8YH0 - chains B and G of the 5 polymer chains in the assembly; structure by electron microscopy, 2.86 A resolution.

== Chain B ==
Protein: Guanine nucleotide-binding protein G(I)/G(S)/G(T) subunit beta-1
Source organism: Rattus rattus
UniProt: P62871 (GBB1_BOVIN); residues 2-340 here = UniProt positions 2-340
Chain sequence (375 residues; each row starts with the number of its first residue; numbers below 1 keep their minus sign (Met-4 is residue -4)):
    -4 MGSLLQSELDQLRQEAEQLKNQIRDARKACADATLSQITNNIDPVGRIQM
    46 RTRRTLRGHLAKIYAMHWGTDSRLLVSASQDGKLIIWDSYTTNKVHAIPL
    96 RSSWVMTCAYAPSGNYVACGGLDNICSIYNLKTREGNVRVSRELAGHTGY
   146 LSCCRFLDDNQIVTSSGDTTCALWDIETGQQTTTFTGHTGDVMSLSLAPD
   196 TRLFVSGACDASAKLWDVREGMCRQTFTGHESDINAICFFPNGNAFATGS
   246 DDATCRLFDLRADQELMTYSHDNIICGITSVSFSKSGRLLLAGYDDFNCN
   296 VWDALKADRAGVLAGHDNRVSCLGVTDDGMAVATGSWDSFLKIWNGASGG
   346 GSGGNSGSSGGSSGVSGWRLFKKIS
Not modelled in the structure: -4 to 4, 341-370
Sequence notes: initiating methionine (-4); expression tag (-3 to 1, 341-370)
Curated features (UniProtKB/Swiss-Prot):
  - modified residue: Ser2 (N-acetylserine), His266 (Phosphohistidine)

== Chain G ==
Protein: Guanine nucleotide-binding protein G(I)/G(S)/G(O) subunit gamma-2, Guanine nucleotide-binding protein G(i) subunit alpha-1
Source organism: Homo sapiens
UniProt: chimeric construct of P59768, P63096: residues 1-71 from P59768 (GBG2_HUMAN) positions 1-71 (same numbers); residues 82-433 from P63096 positions 3-354 (UniProt number = residue number - 79)
Chain sequence (433 residues; row label = number of the first residue in the row):
     1 MASNNTASIAQARKLVEQLKMEANIDRIKVSKAAADLMAYCEAHAKEDPL
    51 LTPVPASENPFREKKFFCAILGSAGSAGSAMCTLSAEDKAAVERSKMIDR
   101 NLREDGEKAAREVKLLLLGAGESGKSTIVKQMKIIHEAGYSEEECKQYKA
   151 VVYSNTIQSIIAIIRAMGRLKIDFGDSARADDARQLFVLAGAAEEGFMTA
   201 ELAGVIKRLWKDSGVQACFNRSREYQLNDSAAYYLNDLDRIAQPNYIPTQ
   251 QDVLRTRVKTTGIVETHFTFKDLHFKMFDVGGQRSERKKWIHCFEGVTAI
   301 IFCVALSDYDLVLAEDEEMNRMHESMKLFDSICNNKWFTDTSIILFLNKK
   351 DLFEEKIKKSPLTICYPEYAGSNTYEEAAAYIQCQFEDLNKRKDTKEIYT
   401 HFTCATDTKNVQFVFDAVTDVIIKNNLKDCGLF
Not modelled in the structure: 1-8, 62-433
Sequence notes: linker (72-81)
Curated features (UniProtKB/Swiss-Prot):
  - modified residue: Ala2 (N-acetylalanine), Cys68 (Cysteine methyl ester), Arg257 (ADP-ribosylarginine), Gln283 (Deamidated glutamine), Cys430 (ADP-ribosylcysteine)
  - lipidation: Cys68 (S-geranylgeranyl cysteine), Cys82 (S-palmitoyl cysteine)
  - region: Lys114 to Thr127 (G1 motif), Asp252 to Thr260 (G2 motif), Phe275 to Arg284 (G3 motif), Ile344 to Asp351 (G4 motif), Thr403 to Thr408 (G5 motif)
  - binding site (GTP): Glu122 to Thr127, Ser230, Leu254 to Thr260, Asp279 to Gln283, Asn348 to Asp351, Ala405
  - binding site (Mg(2+)): Ser126, Thr260

== Interface between chain B and chain G ==
Contacting residue pairs - 70 pairs, chain B then chain G:
  Leu7(B) with Ile9(G), hydrophobic; Ala12(G), hydrophobic; Val16(G)
  Ala11(B) with Val16(G), hydrophobic; Leu19(G), hydrophobic
  Leu14(B) with Lys20(G)
  Lys15(B) with Leu19(G)
  Ile18(B) with Ala23(G), hydrophobic; Arg27(G)
  Ala21(B) with Arg27(G), hydrogen bond (backbone-side chain)
  Arg22(B) with Arg27(G)
  Cys25(B) with Arg27(G), hydrogen bond; Lys29(G)
  Ala26(B) with Val30(G), hydrophobic
  Asp27(B) with Lys29(G), salt bridge; Val30(G); Ser31(G)
  Ala28(B) with Val30(G); Ser31(G)
  Leu30(B) with Ala34(G), hydrophobic
  Ile33(B) with Ser31(G)
  Val40(B) with Leu51(G), hydrophobic
  Arg48(B) with Asn59(G); Phe61(G)
  Arg49(B) with Pro60(G); Phe61(G)
  Ser84(B) with Phe61(G)
  Tyr85(B) with Pro60(G); Phe61(G), hydrophobic
  Gln220(B) with Ile25(G)
  Thr221(B) with Glu22(G)
  Phe235(B) with Leu37(G), hydrophobic; Tyr40(G), hydrophobic
  Pro236(B) with Tyr40(G)
  Asn237(B) with Tyr40(G)
  Asn239(B) with Asp36(G), hydrogen bond
  Ala240(B) with Leu37(G), hydrophobic
  Asp254(B) with Ala33(G)
  Arg256(B) with Asp26(G); Arg27(G); Ile28(G), hydrogen bond (backbone-backbone); Asp36(G), salt bridge
  Ala257(B) with Arg27(G); Ile28(G), hydrogen bond (backbone-backbone); Val30(G), hydrophobic
  Asp258(B) with Ile25(G)
  Gln259(B) with Val30(G)
  Leu261(B) with Val30(G), hydrophobic
  Ser279(B) with Asp48(G), hydrogen bond
  Lys280(B) with Glu47(G); Asp48(G), hydrogen bond (backbone-side chain)
  Ser281(B) with Cys41(G), hydrogen bond (side chain-backbone); His44(G), hydrogen bond (side chain-backbone); Ala45(G); Asp48(G), hydrogen bond (backbone-side chain)
  Arg283(B) with Leu51(G)
  Leu284(B) with Leu51(G), hydrophobic
  Leu300(B) with Cys41(G), hydrophobic
  Val320(B) with Leu50(G), hydrophobic
  Asp323(B) with Pro49(G)
  Gly324(B) with Pro49(G); Leu50(G), hydrogen bond (backbone-backbone)
  Met325(B) with Pro49(G), hydrophobic; Leu50(G); Pro60(G)
  Ala326(B) with Leu50(G), hydrophobic; Phe61(G), hydrophobic
  Val327(B) with Leu50(G), hydrophobic
  Trp339(B) with Leu50(G)
  Asn340(B) with Asn59(G), hydrogen bond
Other interface residues (no listed pair), chain B (56 interface residues in all): Gln6, Glu10, Ile37, Ile43, Met45, Trp63, Cys218, Arg219, Leu252, Gly282, Ile338
Other interface residues (no listed pair), chain G (35 interface residues in all): Lys32, Met38, Glu42, Pro53, Val54

== In short ==
56 residues of chain B face 35 of chain G across their interface; the contacts include 12 hydrogen bonds and 2
salt bridges. Polar contacts include Asp27(B)-Lys29(G), Arg256(B)-Asp36(G) and Ala21(B)-Arg27(G).
Here chain B is Guanine nucleotide-binding protein G(I)/G(S)/G(T) subunit beta-1 (Rattus rattus) and chain G
is Guanine nucleotide-binding protein G(I)/G(S)/G(O) subunit gamma-2, Guanine nucleotide-binding protein G(i)
subunit alpha-1 (Homo sapiens). Entry 8YH0 (A3R-Gi complex bound to NECA) was determined by electron
microscopy, deposited together with 8YH2, 8YH3, 8YH5 and 8YH6.
